7SK3 - chains C and D of the 6 polymer chains in the assembly; structure by electron microscopy, 3.80 A resolution.

== Chain C ==
Molecule: CID25 Fab light chain
From: Homo sapiens
Notes: antibody fragment or engineered binder
Sequence (215 residues; row label = number of the first residue in the row):
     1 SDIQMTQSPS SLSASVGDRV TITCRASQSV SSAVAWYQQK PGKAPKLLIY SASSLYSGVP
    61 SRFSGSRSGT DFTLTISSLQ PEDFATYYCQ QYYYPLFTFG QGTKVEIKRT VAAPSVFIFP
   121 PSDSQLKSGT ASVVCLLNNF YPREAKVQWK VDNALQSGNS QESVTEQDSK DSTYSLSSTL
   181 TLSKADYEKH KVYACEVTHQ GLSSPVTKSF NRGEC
Disordered / not traced: 1-2, 108-215
Disulfide bonds: Cys24-Cys89

== Chain D ==
Molecule: CID25 Fab heavy chain
From: Homo sapiens
Notes: antibody fragment or engineered binder
Sequence (236 residues; numbered 1 to 236; the number before each row is that of its first residue):
     1 EISEVQLVES GGGLVQPGGS LRLSCAASGF NFSYSSIHWV RQAPGKGLEW VAYIYSSYGY
    61 TSYADSVKGR FTISADTSKN TAYLQMNSLR AEDTAVYYCA RVYPWWYYKY YHGALDYWGQ
   121 GTLVTVSSAS TKGPSVFPLA PSSKSTSGGT AALGCLVKDY FPEPVTVSWN SGALTSGVHT
   181 FPAVLQSSGL YSLSSVVTVP SSSLGTQTYI CNVNHKPSNT KVDKKVEPKS CDKTHT
Disordered / not traced: 1-4, 128-236
Disulfide bonds: Cys25-Cys99

== Interface between chain C and chain D ==
Pairs across the interface (30; chain C residue first):
  Ser31(C) with Lys109(D); Tyr110(D)
  Ser32(C) with Tyr110(D)
  Ala33(C) with Tyr110(D), hydrophobic
  Tyr37(C) with Leu115(D)
  Gln39(C) with Gln42(D); Leu48(D)
  Ala44(C) with Gly119(D)
  Pro45(C) with Leu48(D), hydrophobic; Trp118(D)
  Leu47(C) with Asp116(D)
  Tyr50(C) with His112(D); Ala114(D), hydrophobic
  Ser51(C) with Tyr107(D)
  Tyr88(C) with Gly47(D); Leu48(D)
  Gln90(C) with Gly113(D), hydrogen bond (side chain-backbone)
  Tyr92(C) with Tyr110(D), hydrophobic; Tyr111(D); His112(D); Gly113(D)
  Pro95(C) with Trp50(D)
  Leu96(C) with Trp50(D), hydrophobic; Ser62(D); Tyr63(D); Ala64(D), hydrophobic
  Phe97(C) with His38(D); Trp50(D); Gly113(D)
  Phe99(C) with Leu48(D), hydrophobic
Also at the interface, not in a pair above, chain C (22 interface residues in all): Ala35, Lys43, Tyr56, Tyr93, Gln101
Also at the interface, not in a pair above, chain D (24 interface residues in all): Lys46, Tyr53, Asp65, Tyr98, Gln120

== Summary ==
The interface between chain C and chain D involves 22 residues on one side and 24 on the other, with 1
hydrogen bond. The hydrogen-bonded pair is Gln90(C)-Gly113(D).
Here chain C is CID25 Fab light chain and chain D is CID25 Fab heavy chain, both from Homo sapiens. Entry 7SK3
(Cryo-EM structure of ACKR3 in complex with CXCL12, an intracellular Fab, and an extracellular Fab) was
determined by electron microscopy (same publication as 7SK4, 7SK5, 7SK6, 7SK7, 7SK8 and 7SK9).
